PDB entry 7NEZ | electron microscopy, 3.39 A resolution | chains C and D of the 6 polymer chains in the assembly

== Chain C ==
Molecule: 5D3(Fab) light chain variable domain
Organism: Mus musculus
Notes: antibody fragment or engineered binder
Amino-acid sequence (214 residues; numbered 1 to 214; the number before each row is that of its first residue):
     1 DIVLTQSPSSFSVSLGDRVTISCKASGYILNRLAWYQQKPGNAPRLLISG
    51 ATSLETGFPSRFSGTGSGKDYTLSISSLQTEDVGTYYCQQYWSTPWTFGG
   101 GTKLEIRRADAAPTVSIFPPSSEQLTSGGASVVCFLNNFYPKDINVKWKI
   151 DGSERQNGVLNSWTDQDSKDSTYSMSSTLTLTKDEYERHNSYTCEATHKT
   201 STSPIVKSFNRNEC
Not modelled in the structure: 108-214
Disulfide bonds: Cys-23/Cys-88

== Chain D ==
Molecule: 5D3(Fab) heavy chain variable domain
Organism: Mus musculus
Notes: antibody fragment or engineered binder
Amino-acid sequence (221 residues; each row starts with the number of its first residue):
     1 QVQLQESGPGLVKPSQSLSLTCTVTGFSITSDYAWNWIRQFPGKKLEWMG
    51 YINFDGGTTYNPSLRGRISITRDTSKNQFFLQLRSVTPEDTATYYCATFY
   101 GAKGTLDYWGQGTSVTVSSAKTTPPSVYPLAPVCGDTSGSSVTLGCLVKG
   151 YFPEPVTLTWNSGSLSSGVHTFPAVLQSDLYTLSSSVTVTSSTWPSQSIT
   201 CNVAHPASSTKVDKKIEPRGP
Not modelled in the structure: 1, 120-221
Disulfide bonds: Cys-22/Cys-96
Residues lining bound ligands: N-acetylglucosamine (NAG; 2-acetamido-2-deoxy-beta-D-glucopyranose): Thr-30, Ser-31, Phe-54, Asp-55

== How chain C and chain D interact ==
Residue-residue contacts - 23 pairs, chain C then chain D:
  Tyr-36(C) with Leu-106(D)
  Gln-38(C) with Gln-40(D), hydrogen bond; Tyr-95(D)
  Asn-42(C) with Tyr-95(D), hydrogen bond (backbone-side chain)
  Ala-43(C) with Tyr-95(D), hydrophobic; Trp-109(D), hydrophobic
  Pro-44(C) with Leu-46(D), hydrophobic; Trp-109(D), hydrogen bond (backbone-side chain)
  Leu-46(C) with Thr-105(D); Asp-107(D)
  Ser-49(C) with Thr-105(D)
  Glu-55(C) with Lys-103(D), salt bridge
  Tyr-87(C) with Gln-40(D); Lys-44(D); Leu-46(D), hydrophobic
  Gln-89(C) with Leu-106(D)
  Tyr-91(C) with Gly-104(D); Thr-105(D)
  Thr-94(C) with Trp-48(D)
  Trp-96(C) with Asn-36(D); Trp-48(D); Phe-99(D), hydrophobic
  Phe-98(C) with Leu-46(D), hydrophobic
Interface residues without a listed pair, chain C (17 interface residues in all): Ala-34, Pro-95, Gly-100
Interface residues without a listed pair, chain D (17 interface residues in all): Lys-45, Asn-61, Pro-62, Gly-110

== Overview ==
Chain C and chain D each contribute 17 residues to their interface, with 3 hydrogen bonds and 1 salt bridge.
Polar pairs include Glu-55(C)/Lys-103(D), Gln-38(C)/Gln-40(D) and Asn-42(C)/Tyr-95(D). Bound to chain D:
N-acetylglucosamine.
Chain C is 5D3(Fab) light chain variable domain and chain D is 5D3(Fab) heavy chain variable domain, both from
Mus musculus; the structure, Structure of topotecan-bound ABCG2, was determined by electron microscopy,
deposited together with 7NEQ and 7NFD.
